9ERF - chains A and B of the 4 polymer chains in the assembly; structure by electron microscopy, 2.64 A resolution.

Chain A (and B):
Molecule: Schlafen family member 11
Organism: Homo sapiens
Notes: EC 3.6.-.-; chain B of this document is another copy of the same molecule, construct and numbering; everything in this record applies to it too
UniProtKB: Q7Z7L1 (SLN11_HUMAN); residues 1-901 here = UniProt positions 1-901
Sequence (929 residues; numbered -27 to 901; the number before each row is that of its first residue; numbers below 1 keep their minus sign (Met-27 is residue -27)):
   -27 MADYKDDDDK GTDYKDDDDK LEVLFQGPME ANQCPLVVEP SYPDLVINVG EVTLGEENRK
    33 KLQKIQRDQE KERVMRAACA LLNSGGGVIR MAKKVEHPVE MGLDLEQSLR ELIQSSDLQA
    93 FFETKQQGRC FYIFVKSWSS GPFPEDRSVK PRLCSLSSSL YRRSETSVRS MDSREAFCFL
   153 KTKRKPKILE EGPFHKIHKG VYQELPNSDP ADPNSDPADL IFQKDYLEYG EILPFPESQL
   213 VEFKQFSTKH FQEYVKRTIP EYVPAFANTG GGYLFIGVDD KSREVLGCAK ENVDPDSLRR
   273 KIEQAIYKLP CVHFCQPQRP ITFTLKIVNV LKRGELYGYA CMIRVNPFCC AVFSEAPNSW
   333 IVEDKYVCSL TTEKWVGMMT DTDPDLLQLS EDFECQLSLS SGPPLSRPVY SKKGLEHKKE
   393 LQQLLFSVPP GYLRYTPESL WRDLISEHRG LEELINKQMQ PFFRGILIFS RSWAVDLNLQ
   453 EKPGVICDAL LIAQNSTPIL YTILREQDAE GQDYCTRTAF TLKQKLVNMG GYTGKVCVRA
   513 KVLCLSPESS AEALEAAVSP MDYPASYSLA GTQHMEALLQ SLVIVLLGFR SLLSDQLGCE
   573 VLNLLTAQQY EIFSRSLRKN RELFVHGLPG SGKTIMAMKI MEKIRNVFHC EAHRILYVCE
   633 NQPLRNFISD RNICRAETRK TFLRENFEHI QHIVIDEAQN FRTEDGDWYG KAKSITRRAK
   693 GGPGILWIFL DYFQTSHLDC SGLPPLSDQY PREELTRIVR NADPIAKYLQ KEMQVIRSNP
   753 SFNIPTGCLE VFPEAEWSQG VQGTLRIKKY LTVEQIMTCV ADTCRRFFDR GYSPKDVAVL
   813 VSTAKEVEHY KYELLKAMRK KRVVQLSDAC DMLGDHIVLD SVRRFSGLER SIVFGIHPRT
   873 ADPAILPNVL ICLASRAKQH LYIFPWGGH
Unresolved in the structure: -27 to 6, 159-187, 354-380, 520-529, 900-901
Differences from the reference sequence: initiating methionine (-27); expression tag (-26 to 0)
Ion coordination: Mn2+: Glu209, Glu214, Asp252 (shared with 1 residue of chain T); Zn2+: His285, Cys287, Cys321, Cys322
Curated features (UniProtKB/Swiss-Prot):
  - active site: Lys216
  - binding site (Mg(2+)): Glu209, Glu214
  - binding site (Zn(2+)): His285, Cys287, Cys321, Cys322
  - binding site (ATP): Gly599 to Thr606
  - mutagenesis: Glu209 (E209A: Complete loss of endonuclease activity), Glu214 (E214A: Complete loss of endonuclease activity), Lys216 (K216A: Complete loss of endonuclease activity), Tyr234 (Y234A: No effect on endonuclease activity), Asp252 (D252A: Slight increase in endonuclease activity), Lys605 (K605M: Abolishes ATPase activity without affecting its role in DNA damage response; when associated with A-668), Asp668 (D668A: Abolishes ATPase activity without affecting its role in DNA damage response; when associated with M-605), Glu669 (E669Q: Abolishes ATPase activity, leading to abolish ability to inhibit DNA replication without affecting subcellular location), Ser753 (S753D: Complete loss of tRNA cleavage and ssDNA binding)
Reported in the primary citation:
  - catalytic residues: Glu209, Glu214, Asp252
  - post-translational modification sites: Ser219, Thr230, Ser753 (citing earlier work)
  - mutagenesis - S753D: decreased binding to tRNA
  - mutagenesis - S219D, T230D: decreased binding to tRNA-Leu

How chain A and chain B interact:
Pairs across the interface (67; chain A residue first):
  Glu29(A) - Lys253(B)  salt bridge
  Lys32(A) - Lys253(B)
  Pro70(A) - Pro206(B)
  Pro70(A) - Arg255(B)  hydrogen bond (backbone-side chain)
  Val71(A) - Pro208(B)
  Glu72(A) - Pro208(B)
  Glu72(A) - Glu209(B)
  Glu72(A) - Arg255(B)  salt bridge
  Met73(A) - Glu137(B)
  Glu78(A) - Ser136(B)
  Glu78(A) - Glu137(B)
  Glu78(A) - Thr138(B)  hydrogen bond
  Glu78(A) - Ser139(B)  hydrogen bond
  Gln79(A) - Arg141(B)  hydrogen bond
  Arg82(A) - Ser136(B)  hydrogen bond (side chain-backbone)
  Arg82(A) - Ser139(B)  hydrogen bond
  Arg82(A) - Arg141(B)
  Ser87(A) - Glu147(B)  hydrogen bond
  Ser88(A) - Arg134(B)  hydrogen bond
  Ser88(A) - Ser136(B)  hydrogen bond (backbone-side chain)
  Ser88(A) - Arg141(B)
  Ser88(A) - Glu147(B)  hydrogen bond
  Asp89(A) - Arg134(B)
  Leu90(A) - Ser136(B)
  Gln91(A) - Gln211(B)
  Val121(A) - Val121(B)  hydrophobic
  Arg134(A) - Ser88(B)  hydrogen bond
  Arg134(A) - Asp89(B)  salt bridge
  Ser136(A) - Glu78(B)
  Ser136(A) - Arg82(B)  hydrogen bond (backbone-side chain)
  Ser136(A) - Ser88(B)  hydrogen bond (side chain-backbone)
  Glu137(A) - Glu78(B)
  Glu137(A) - Leu90(B)
  Thr138(A) - Leu75(B)
  Thr138(A) - Glu78(B)  hydrogen bond
  Ser139(A) - Glu78(B)
  Ser139(A) - Arg82(B)  hydrogen bond
  Arg141(A) - Gln79(B)
  Arg141(A) - Arg82(B)
  Arg141(A) - Ser88(B)
  Arg146(A) - Arg146(B)
  Glu147(A) - Ser87(B)  hydrogen bond
  Glu147(A) - Ser88(B)  hydrogen bond
  Pro208(A) - Glu72(B)
  Glu209(A) - Glu72(B)
  Lys253(A) - Glu29(B)  salt bridge
  Lys253(A) - Lys32(B)
  Arg255(A) - Pro70(B)  hydrogen bond (side chain-backbone)
  Arg590(A) - Tyr722(B)
  Arg590(A) - Glu726(B)  salt bridge
  Lys591(A) - Tyr722(B)
  Lys591(A) - Pro723(B)
  Lys591(A) - Arg724(B)  hydrogen bond (backbone-backbone)
  Lys591(A) - Glu725(B)  salt bridge
  Asn592(A) - Pro723(B)
  Arg593(A) - Tyr722(B)  hydrogen bond
  Pro695(A) - Ser719(B)
  Ser719(A) - Pro695(B)
  Tyr722(A) - Arg590(B)
  Tyr722(A) - Lys591(B)
  Tyr722(A) - Arg593(B)
  Pro723(A) - Lys591(B)
  Pro723(A) - Asn592(B)
  Pro723(A) - Pro723(B)  hydrophobic
  Arg724(A) - Lys591(B)  hydrogen bond (backbone-backbone)
  Glu725(A) - Lys591(B)
  Glu726(A) - Arg590(B)  salt bridge
Other interface residues (no listed pair), chain A (43 interface residues in all): His69, Leu75, Thr96, Gln211, Gly694
Other interface residues (no listed pair), chain B (44 interface residues in all): His69, Val71, Met73, Gln91, Gly694, Asp720

Summary:
43 residues of chain A and 44 residues of chain B are in contact; the contacts include 21 hydrogen bonds and 7
salt bridges. Polar pairs include Glu29(A)-Lys253(B), Glu72(A)-Arg255(B) and Arg134(A)-Asp89(B). From the
paper: catalytic residues Glu209(A), Glu214(A) and Asp252(A); S219D and T230D of chain A reduce binding to
tRNA-Leu.
Chain A and chain B are both Schlafen family member 11 (Homo sapiens); the structure, SLFN11 dimer bound to
tRNA-Met-CAT, was determined by electron microscopy (same publication as 9ERD, 9ERE, 9GMW and 9GMX).
